Entry 8Z92 (X-ray diffraction, 3.85 A resolution); this record covers chains B and D of the 4 polymer chains in the assembly.

Chain B:
Name: Piwi domain-containing protein
Source organism: Thermoflavifilum thermophilum
UniProtKB: A0A1I7NFD7 (A0A1I7NFD7_9BACT); numbering as in UniProt (aligned over 1-507)
Amino-acid sequence (507 residues; each row starts with the number of its first residue):
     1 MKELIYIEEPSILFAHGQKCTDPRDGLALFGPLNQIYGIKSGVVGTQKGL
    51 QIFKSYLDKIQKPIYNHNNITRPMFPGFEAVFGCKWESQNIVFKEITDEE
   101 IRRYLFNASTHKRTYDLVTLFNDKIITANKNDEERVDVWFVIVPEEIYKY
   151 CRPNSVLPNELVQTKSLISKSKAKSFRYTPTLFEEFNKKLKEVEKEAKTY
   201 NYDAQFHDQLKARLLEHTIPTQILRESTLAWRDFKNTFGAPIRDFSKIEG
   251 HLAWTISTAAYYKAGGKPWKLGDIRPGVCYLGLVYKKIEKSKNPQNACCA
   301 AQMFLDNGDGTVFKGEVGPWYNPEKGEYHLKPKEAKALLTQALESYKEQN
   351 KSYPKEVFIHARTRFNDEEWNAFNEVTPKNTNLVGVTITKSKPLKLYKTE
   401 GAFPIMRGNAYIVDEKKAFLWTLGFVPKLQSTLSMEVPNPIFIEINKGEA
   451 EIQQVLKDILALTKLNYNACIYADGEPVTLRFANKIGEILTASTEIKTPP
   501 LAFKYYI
Not modelled in the structure: 172-202
What the authors report for this chain:
  - binding site for the 21-nt DNA strand: Arg72, Met435
  - binding site for the 16-nt DNA strand: Tyr148, Gln205, His207, Ile223, Arg225, Thr228, Arg243, Asn468

Chain D:
Molecule: 16-nt DNA strand
Sequence (16 nucleotides; numbered 1 to 16; the number before each row is that of its first residue):
     1 CAACCTACTACCTCAT

How chain B and chain D interact:
Contacting residue pairs (28):
  Tyr148(B) - DC1(D)  base contact
  Arg152(B) - DC1(D)  base contact
  Gln205(B) - DC1(D)  base contact
  Phe206(B) - DC1(D)  base contact
  His207(B) - DC1(D)  base contact
  Ile223(B) - DC1(D)  sugar contact
  Arg225(B) - DC1(D)  sugar contact
  Arg225(B) - DA2(D)  salt bridge to the phosphate
  Thr228(B) - DA2(D)  hydrogen bond to the phosphate
  Thr255(B) - DA2(D)  sugar contact
  Pro294(B) - DC14(D)  sugar contact
  Pro323(B) - DC14(D)  sugar contact
  Glu324(B) - DA15(D)  sugar contact
  Glu324(B) - DT16(D)  phosphate contact
  Leu423(B) - DC5(D)  phosphate contact
  Leu423(B) - DT6(D)  phosphate contact
  Ser434(B) - DT6(D)  sugar contact
  Met435(B) - DC5(D)  base contact
  Asn439(B) - DT6(D)  hydrogen bond to the phosphate
  Asn439(B) - DA7(D)  hydrogen bond to the phosphate
  Asn468(B) - DA2(D)  phosphate contact
  Asn468(B) - DA3(D)  hydrogen bond to the phosphate
  Asp474(B) - DC4(D)  phosphate contact
  Asp474(B) - DC5(D)  phosphate contact
  Gly475(B) - DC5(D)  hydrogen bond to the phosphate
  Glu476(B) - DC5(D)  hydrogen bond to the phosphate
  Arg481(B) - DC4(D)  salt bridge to the phosphate
  Arg481(B) - DC5(D)  salt bridge to the phosphate
Other interface residues (no listed pair), chain B (31 interface residues in all): Leu224, Arg243, Phe245, His251, Leu252, Lys392, Lys395, Pro438, Ala469, Phe482
Other interface residues (no listed pair), chain D (11 interface residues in all): DC8

Summary:
The interface between chain B and chain D involves 31 residues on one side and 11 on the other; the contacts
include 6 hydrogen bonds and 3 salt bridges. Polar contacts include Thr228(B)-DA2(D), Asn439(B)-DT6(D) and
Asn439(B)-DA7(D). From the paper: a binding site for the 16-nt DNA strand at Tyr148(B), Gln205(B) and
His207(B) among others; a binding site for the 21-nt DNA strand at Arg72(B) and Met435(B).
Chain B is Piwi domain-containing protein (Thermoflavifilum thermophilum) and chain D is a 16-nt DNA strand;
the structure, Crystal structure of CrtAgo/TIR-APAZ in complex with guide DNA and 16-nt target DNA, was
determined by X-ray diffraction, deposited together with 8Z8Y, 8Z96, 9L9W and 9L9X.
